8T1I - chains I and L of the 27 polymer chains in the assembly; structure by electron microscopy, 4.68 A resolution (low resolution: residue-level contacts below are approximate; hydrogen-bond / salt-bridge calls are withheld).

== Chain I ==
Name: Mediator of RNA polymerase II transcription subunit 14
From: Mus musculus
UniProtKB: A2ABV5 (MED14_MOUSE); numbering as in UniProt (aligned over 1-1459)
Amino-acid sequence (1459 residues; numbered 1 to 1459; the number before each row is that of its first residue):
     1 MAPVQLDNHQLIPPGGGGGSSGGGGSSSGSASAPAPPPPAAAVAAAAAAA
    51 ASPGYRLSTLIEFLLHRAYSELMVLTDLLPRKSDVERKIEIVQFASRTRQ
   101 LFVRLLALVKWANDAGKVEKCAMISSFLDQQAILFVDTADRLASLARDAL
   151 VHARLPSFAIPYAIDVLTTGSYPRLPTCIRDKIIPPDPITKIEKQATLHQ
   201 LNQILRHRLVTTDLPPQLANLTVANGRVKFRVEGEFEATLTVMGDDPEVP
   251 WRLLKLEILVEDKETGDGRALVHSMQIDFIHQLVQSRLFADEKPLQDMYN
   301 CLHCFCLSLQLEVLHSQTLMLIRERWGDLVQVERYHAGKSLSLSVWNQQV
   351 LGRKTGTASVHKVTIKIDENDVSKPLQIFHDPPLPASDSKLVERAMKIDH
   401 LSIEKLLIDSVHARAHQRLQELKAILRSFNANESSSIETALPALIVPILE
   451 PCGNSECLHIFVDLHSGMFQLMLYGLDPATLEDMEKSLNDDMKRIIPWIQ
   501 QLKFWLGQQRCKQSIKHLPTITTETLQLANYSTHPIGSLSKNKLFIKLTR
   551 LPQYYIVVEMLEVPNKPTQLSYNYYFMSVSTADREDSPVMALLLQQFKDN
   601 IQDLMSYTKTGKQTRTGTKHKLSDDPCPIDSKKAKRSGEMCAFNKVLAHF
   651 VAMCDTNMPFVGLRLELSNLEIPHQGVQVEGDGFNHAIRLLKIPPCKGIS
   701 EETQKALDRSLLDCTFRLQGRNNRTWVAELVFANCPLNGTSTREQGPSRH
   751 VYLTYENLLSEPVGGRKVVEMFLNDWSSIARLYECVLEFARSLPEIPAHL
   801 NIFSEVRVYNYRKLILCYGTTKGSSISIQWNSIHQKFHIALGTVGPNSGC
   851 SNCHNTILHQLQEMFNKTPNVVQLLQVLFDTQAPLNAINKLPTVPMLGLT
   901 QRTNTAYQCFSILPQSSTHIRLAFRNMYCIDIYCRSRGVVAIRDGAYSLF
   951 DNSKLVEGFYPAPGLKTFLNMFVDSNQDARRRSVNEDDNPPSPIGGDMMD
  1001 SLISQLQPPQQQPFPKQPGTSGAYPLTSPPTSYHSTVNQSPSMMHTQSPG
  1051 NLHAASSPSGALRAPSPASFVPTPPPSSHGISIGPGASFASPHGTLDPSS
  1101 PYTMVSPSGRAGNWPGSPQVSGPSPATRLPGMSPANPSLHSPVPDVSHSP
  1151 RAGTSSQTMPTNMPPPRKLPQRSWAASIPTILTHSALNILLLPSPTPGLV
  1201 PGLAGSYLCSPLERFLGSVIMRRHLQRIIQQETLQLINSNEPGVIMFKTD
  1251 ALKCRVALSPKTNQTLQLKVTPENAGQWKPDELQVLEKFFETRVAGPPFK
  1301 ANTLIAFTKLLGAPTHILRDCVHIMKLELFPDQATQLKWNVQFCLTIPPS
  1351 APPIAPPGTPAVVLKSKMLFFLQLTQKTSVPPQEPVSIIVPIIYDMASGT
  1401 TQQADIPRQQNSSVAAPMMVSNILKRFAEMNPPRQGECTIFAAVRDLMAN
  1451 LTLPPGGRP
Disordered / not traced: 1-55, 244-247, 261-268, 349-358, 385-393, 432-435, 452-455, 581-586, 612-640, 761-766, 800-801, 976-1171, 1182-1183, 1274-1280, 1333-1335, 1379-1385, 1398-1400, 1405-1410, 1431-1433, 1451-1459
Swiss-Prot annotation at these positions:
  - motif: Leu-75 to Leu-79 (LXXLL motif 1), Leu-1187 to Leu-1191 (LXXLL motif 2)
  - modified residue (Phosphoserine): Ser-623, Ser-992, Ser-1117, Ser-1124, Ser-1133, Ser-1141, Ser-1149

== Chain L ==
Name: Mediator of RNA polymerase II transcription subunit 17
From: Mus musculus
UniProtKB: Q8VCD5 (MED17_MOUSE); residues 1-649 here = UniProt positions 1-649
Amino-acid sequence (649 residues; each row starts with the number of its first residue):
     1 MSGVRAVRISIESACEKQVQEVGLDGTETYLQPLSMSQNLARLAQRIDFS
    51 QGSGSEEEEAAGPDGDAPDWGGAGADQDDEEGLVKFQPSLWPWDSVRNNL
   101 RSALTEMCVLYDVLSIVRDKKFMTLDPVSQDALPPKQSPQTLQLISKKKS
   151 LAGAAQILLKGAERLTKSVAENQENKLQRDFNSELLRLRQHWKLRKVGDK
   201 ILGDLSYRSAGSLFPHHGTFEVIKNTDIDLDKKIPEDYCPLDVQIPSDLE
   251 GSAYIKVSIQKQAPDIGDLGTVNLFKRPLPKSKPGSPHWQTKLEAAQNVL
   301 LCKEIFAQLSREAVQIKSQIPHIVVKNQIISQPFPSLQLSISLCHSSDDK
   351 KSQKCAAEKPGQEDHLYVLEHNLHLLIREFHKQTLSSIVMPHPASAPFGH
   401 KRMRLSGPQAFDKNEINSIQSTEGLLEKIIKQAKHIFLRSRTAATIDSLA
   451 SRIEDPQIQAHWSNINDVYESSVKVLITSQGYEQICKSIQLQLNIGVEQV
   501 RVVHRDGRVIMLSHQEQELQDFLLSQMSQHQVHAVQQLAKVMGWQVLSFS
   551 NHVGLGPIESIGNASAITVASPSGDYAISVRNGPESGSKIMVQFPRNQCK
   601 DLPKSDVLQDSKWSHLRGPFKEVQWNKMEGRNFVYKMELLMSALSPCLL
Disordered / not traced: 53-93, 119, 126-137, 227-228, 238-247, 275-285, 348-363, 385-388, 540-543, 646-649

== How chain I and chain L interact ==
Contacting residue pairs (56):
  Phe-158(I) / Ser-2(L)
  Phe-158(I) / Gly-3(L)
  Pro-173(I) / Cys-15(L)
  Pro-176(I) / Val-19(L)
  Thr-177(I) / Gln-18(L)
  Ile-189(I) / Ile-47(L)
  Met-243(I) / Gln-45(L)
  Arg-269(I) / Ser-347(L)
  Arg-325(I) / Ser-310(L)
  Arg-325(I) / Arg-311(L)
  Arg-325(I) / Val-314(L)
  Arg-325(I) / Val-324(L)
  Arg-325(I) / Val-325(L)
  Arg-325(I) / Lys-326(L)
  Trp-326(I) / Val-314(L)
  Leu-329(I) / Val-314(L)
  Lys-405(I) / Gly-267(L)
  Lys-405(I) / Asp-268(L)
  Phe-461(I) / Pro-321(L)
  Leu-464(I) / His-322(L)
  Leu-464(I) / Ile-323(L)
  His-465(I) / Val-324(L)
  Gln-470(I) / Ser-318(L)
  Tyr-474(I) / Ser-513(L)
  Tyr-474(I) / His-514(L)
  His-517(I) / Ala-564(L)
  Ser-606(I) / Glu-559(L)
  Lys-609(I) / Pro-557(L)
  Gly-611(I) / Glu-559(L)
  Asn-644(I) / Asn-563(L)
  Asn-644(I) / Ala-564(L)
  Lys-645(I) / Glu-559(L)
  Lys-645(I) / Ser-560(L)
  Ala-648(I) / Ala-564(L)
  His-649(I) / Leu-555(L)
  His-649(I) / Gly-556(L)
  His-649(I) / Glu-559(L)
  His-649(I) / Ser-560(L)
  Glu-680(I) / Phe-594(L)
  Glu-680(I) / Gly-618(L)
  Glu-680(I) / Pro-619(L)
  Glu-680(I) / Phe-620(L)
  Asp-682(I) / Val-592(L)
  Phe-684(I) / Gly-554(L)
  Phe-684(I) / Pro-557(L)
  Phe-684(I) / Arg-581(L)
  Asn-685(I) / Ala-570(L)
  Arg-717(I) / Phe-549(L)
  Leu-718(I) / Ser-548(L)
  Leu-718(I) / Phe-549(L)
  Leu-718(I) / Asn-551(L)
  Gln-719(I) / Ser-548(L)
  Gln-719(I) / Phe-549(L)
  Gly-720(I) / Ser-548(L)
  Val-727(I) / Leu-547(L)
  His-750(I) / Gly-574(L)
Interface residues without a listed pair, chain I (49 interface residues in all): Ile-160, Leu-175, Cys-178, Thr-197, Glu-324, Leu-401, Ser-402, Ala-652, Met-653, Thr-656, Gly-683, Arg-689, Leu-712, Pro-747, Tyr-752
Interface residues without a listed pair, chain L (60 interface residues in all): Lys-17, Leu-40, Ala-44, Ser-50, Leu-269, Phe-306, Ser-550, Val-553, Ile-558, Thr-568, Pro-572, Ser-573, Asp-575, Ser-579, Trp-613, Ser-614, His-615, Arg-617

== Overview ==
Chain I and chain L form an interface of 49 and 60 residues respectively.
Here chain I is Mediator of RNA polymerase II transcription subunit 14 and chain L is Mediator of RNA
polymerase II transcription subunit 17, both from Mus musculus. Entry 8T1I (Atomic model of the mammalian
Mediator complex with MED26 subunit) was determined by electron microscopy together with 8T1L and 8T9D from
the same study.
